PDB entry 8GHE | electron microscopy, 2.05 A resolution | chains B and C of the 4 polymer chains in the assembly

# Chain B (and C)
Protein: Polyunsaturated fatty acid lipoxygenase ALOX12
Source organism: Homo sapiens
Notes: EC 1.13.11.-, 1.13.11.31, 1.13.11.33, 3.3.2.-; chain C of this document is another copy of the same molecule, construct and numbering; everything in this record applies to it too
UniProtKB: P18054 (LOX12_HUMAN); numbering as in UniProt (aligned over 2-663)
Sequence (669 residues; row label = number of the first residue in the row; numbers below 1 keep their minus sign (Met-5 is residue -5)):
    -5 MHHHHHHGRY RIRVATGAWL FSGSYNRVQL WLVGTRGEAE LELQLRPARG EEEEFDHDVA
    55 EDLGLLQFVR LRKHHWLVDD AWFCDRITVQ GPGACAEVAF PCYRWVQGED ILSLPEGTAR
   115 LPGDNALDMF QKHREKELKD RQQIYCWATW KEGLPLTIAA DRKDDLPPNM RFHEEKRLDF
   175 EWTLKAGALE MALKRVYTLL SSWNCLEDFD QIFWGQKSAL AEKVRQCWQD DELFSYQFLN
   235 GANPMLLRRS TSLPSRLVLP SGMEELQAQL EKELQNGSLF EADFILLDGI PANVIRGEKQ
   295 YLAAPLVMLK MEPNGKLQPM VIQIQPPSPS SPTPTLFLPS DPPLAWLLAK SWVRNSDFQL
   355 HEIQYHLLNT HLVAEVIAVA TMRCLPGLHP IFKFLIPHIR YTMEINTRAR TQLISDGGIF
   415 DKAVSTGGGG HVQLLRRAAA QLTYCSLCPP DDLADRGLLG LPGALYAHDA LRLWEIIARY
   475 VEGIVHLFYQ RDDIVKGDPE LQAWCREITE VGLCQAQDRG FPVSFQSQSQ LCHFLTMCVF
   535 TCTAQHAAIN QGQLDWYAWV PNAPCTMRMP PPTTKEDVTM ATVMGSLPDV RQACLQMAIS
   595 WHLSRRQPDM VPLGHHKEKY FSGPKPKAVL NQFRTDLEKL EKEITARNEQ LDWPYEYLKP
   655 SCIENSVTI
Not modelled in the structure: -5 to 1
Differences from the reference sequence: initiating methionine (-5); expression tag (-4 to 1); variant Ser322 (Asn in P18054)
Swiss-Prot annotation at these positions:
  - binding site (Fe cation): His360, His365, His540, Asn544, Ile663
  - modified residue: Ser246 (Phosphoserine)
  - natural variant: Asp134 (D134H: Does not affect lipoxygenase activity), Glu259 (E259K: Does not affect lipoxygenase activity), Gln261 (Q261R: Does not affect lipoxygenase activity), Ser322 (N322S: Does not affect lipoxygenase activity; this construct carries the variant)
  - mutagenesis: His355 (H355Q: No effect on arachidonate 12(S)-lipoxygenase activity), His360 (H360Q/Y: Complete loss of arachidonate 12(S)-lipoxygenase activity), His365 (H365Q: Complete loss of arachidonate 12(S)-lipoxygenase activity), His383 (H383Q: Alteredarachidonate 12(S)-lipoxygenase activity and protein expression), His392 (H392Q: No effect on arachidonate 12(S)-lipoxygenase activity), Lys416 (K416Q: Reduced arachidonate 12(S)-lipoxygenase activity. No effect on the stereoselectivity of the oxygenation reaction), Ala417 (A417I: Reduced arachidonate 12(S)-lipoxygenase activity. Alters the stereoselectivity of the oxygenation reaction), Val418 (V418M: No effect onarachidonate 12(S)-lipoxygenase activity. No effect on the stereoselectivity of the oxygenation reaction), His540 (H540Q: Complete loss of arachidonate 12(S)-lipoxygenase activity)
Metal / ion sites: Fe2+: His360, His365, His540, Ile663
Small-molecule neighbours: oleoyl-CoA (3VV; S-{(3R,5R,9R)-1-[(2R,3S,4R,5R)-5-(6-amino-9H-purin-9-yl)-4-hydroxy-3-(phosphonooxy)tetrahydrofuran-2-yl]-3,5,9-trihydroxy-8,8-dimethyl-3,5-dioxido-10,14-dioxo-2,4,6-trioxa-11,15-diaza-3lambda~5~,5lambda~5~-diphosphaheptadecan-17-yl} (9Z)-octadec-9-enethioate (non-preferred name)): Arg189, Arg290, Lys416, Arg585
What the authors report for this chain:
  - binding site for oleoyl-CoA: Arg189, Arg290, Gln406, Ile413, Lys416, Arg585, His596
  - mutagenesis - R189A/R290A/K416A/R585A, R189D/R290L/K416Q/R585H, L589F: abolished catalytic activity
  - mutagenesis - L589A: unchanged catalytic activity
  - mutagenesis - L589F: unchanged stability

# Interface between chain B and chain C
Pairs across the interface - 16 pairs, chain B then chain C:
  Leu183(B) with Val190(C), hydrophobic
  Glu184(B) with Tyr191(C), hydrogen bond
  Leu187(B) with Leu187(C); Val190(C), hydrophobic; Tyr191(C), hydrophobic
  Val190(B) with Leu183(C), hydrophobic; Leu187(C), hydrophobic
  Tyr191(B) with Glu184(C), hydrogen bond; Leu187(C), hydrophobic; Trp208(C), hydrophobic; Gly209(C)
  Trp208(B) with Tyr191(C), hydrophobic; Trp208(C), hydrophobic
  Gly209(B) with Tyr191(C)
  Lys211(B) with Lys211(C)
  Glu216(B) with Glu216(C)
Also at the interface, not in a pair above, chain B (10 interface residues in all): Arg219
Also at the interface, not in a pair above, chain C (11 interface residues in all): Gln210, Arg219

# In short
10 residues of chain B face 11 of chain C across their interface, with 2 hydrogen bonds. The hydrogen-bonded
pair is Glu184(B)-Tyr191(C). Bound to chain B: oleoyl-CoA. From the paper: a binding site for oleoyl-CoA at
Arg189(B), Arg290(B) and Gln406(B) among others; R189A/R290A/K416A/R585A, R189D/R290L/K416Q/R585H and L589F of
chain B abolish catalytic activity.
Chain B and chain C are both Polyunsaturated fatty acid lipoxygenase ALOX12 (Homo sapiens); the structure, The
structure of h12-LOX in tetrameric form bound to endogenous inhibitor oleoyl-CoA, was determined by electron
microscopy together with 8GHB, 8GHC and 8GHD from the same study.
